PDB entry 6OQR | electron microscopy, 3.10 A resolution | chains W and C of the 22 polymer chains in the assembly

[Chain W]
Name: ATP synthase subunit delta
Organism: Escherichia coli
UniProtKB: A0A073H3T8 (A0A073H3T8_ECOLX); residues 0-176 here correspond to UniProt positions 1-177 (UniProt number = residue number + 1)
Sequence (177 residues; row label = number of the first residue in the row; numbering starts at 0):
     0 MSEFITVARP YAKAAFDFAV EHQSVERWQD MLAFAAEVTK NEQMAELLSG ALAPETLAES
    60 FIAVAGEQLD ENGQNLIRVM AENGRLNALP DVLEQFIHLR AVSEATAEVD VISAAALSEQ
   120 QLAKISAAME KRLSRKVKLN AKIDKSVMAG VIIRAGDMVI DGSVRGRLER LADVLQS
Disordered / not traced: 0-1, 175-176
Sequence notes: conflict Ala64 (Cys65 in A0A073H3T8), Ala140 (Cys141 in A0A073H3T8)

[Chain C]
Name: ATP synthase subunit alpha
Organism: Escherichia coli
Notes: EC 7.1.2.2
UniProtKB: A0A073FQ32 (A0A073FQ32_ECOLX); residues 1-513 here = UniProt positions 1-513
Sequence (513 residues; each row starts with the number of its first residue):
     1 MQLNSTEISE LIKQRIAQFN VVSEAHNEGT IVSVSDGVIR IHGLADCMQG EMISLPGNRY
    61 AIALNLERDS VGAVVMGPYA DLAEGMKVKC TGRILEVPVG RGLLGRVVNT LGAPIDGKGP
   121 LDHDGFSAVE AIAPGVIERQ SVDQPVQTGY KAVDSMIPIG RGQRELIIGD RQTGKTALAI
   181 DAIINQRDSG IKCIYVAIGQ KASTISNVVR KLEEHGALAN TIVVVATASE SAALQYLAPY
   241 AGCAMGEYFR DRGEDALIIY DDLSKQAVAY RQISLLLRRP PGREAFPGDV FYLHSRLLER
   301 AARVNAEYVE AFTKGEVKGK TGSLTALPII ETQAGDVSAF VPTNVISITD GQIFLETNLF
   361 NAGIRPAVNP GISVSRVGGA AQTKIMKKLS GGIRTALAQY RELAAFSQFA SDLDDATRKQ
   421 LDHGQKVTEL LKQKQYAPMS VAQQSLVLFA AERGYLADVE LSKIGSFEAA LLAYVDRDHA
   481 PLMQEINQTG GYNDEIEGKL KGILDSFKAT QSW
Disordered / not traced: 1
Metal / ion sites: Mg2+: Thr176 (together with ATP)
Small-molecule neighbours: ATP: Tyr150, Asp170, Arg171, Gln172, Thr173, Gly174, Lys175, Thr176, Ala177, Phe360, Arg365, Pro366, Gln433, Lys434, Gln435

[Interface between chain W and chain C]
Residue-residue contacts (33; chain W residue first):
  Phe3(W) with Gln2(C)
  Val6(W) with Asn4(C)
  Pro9(W) with Glu7(C); Ile12(C), hydrophobic
  Tyr10(W) with Glu7(C), hydrogen bond; Ile12(C), hydrophobic
  Lys12(W) with Ser9(C)
  Ala13(W) with Ser9(C); Ile12(C), hydrophobic; Lys13(C)
  Asp16(W) with Lys13(C)
  Phe17(W) with Lys13(C); Ile16(C), hydrophobic; Ala17(C), hydrophobic
  Glu20(W) with Lys13(C), salt bridge
  Glu70(W) with Gln18(C)
  Asn71(W) with Ile16(C); Ala17(C)
  Asn74(W) with Arg15(C); Ile16(C), hydrogen bond (side chain-backbone); Phe19(C)
  Leu75(W) with Ile16(C), hydrophobic
  Arg77(W) with Phe19(C)
  Val78(W) with Arg15(C); Phe19(C), hydrophobic
  Glu81(W) with Arg15(C), salt bridge; Phe19(C)
  Asn82(W) with Ser5(C); Glu7(C); Arg68(C)
  Arg84(W) with Gln2(C), hydrogen bond; Leu3(C), hydrogen bond (side chain-backbone); Glu7(C), salt bridge
Also at the interface, not in a pair above, chain W (20 interface residues in all): Thr5, Trp27

[In short]
20 residues of chain W and 14 residues of chain C are in contact; the contacts include 4 hydrogen bonds and 3
salt bridges. Polar pairs include Glu20(W)-Lys13(C), Glu81(W)-Arg15(C) and Arg84(W)-Glu7(C). Bound to chain C:
ATP.
Chain W is ATP synthase subunit delta and chain C is ATP synthase subunit alpha, both from Escherichia coli;
the structure, E. coli ATP Synthase ADP State 1a, was determined by electron microscopy (same publication as
6OQS, 6OQT, 6OQU, 6OQV, 6OQW, 6PQV and 3 further entries).
